8X98 - chains B and C of the 4 polymer chains in the assembly; structure by electron microscopy, 3.69 A resolution.

== Chain B ==
Protein: Capsid protein VP2
Organism: Coxsackievirus A16
UniProt: A0A2S1BJ89 (A0A2S1BJ89_9ENTO); residues 1-254 here correspond to UniProt positions 70-323 (UniProt number = residue number + 69)
Chain sequence (254 residues; row label = number of the first residue in the row):
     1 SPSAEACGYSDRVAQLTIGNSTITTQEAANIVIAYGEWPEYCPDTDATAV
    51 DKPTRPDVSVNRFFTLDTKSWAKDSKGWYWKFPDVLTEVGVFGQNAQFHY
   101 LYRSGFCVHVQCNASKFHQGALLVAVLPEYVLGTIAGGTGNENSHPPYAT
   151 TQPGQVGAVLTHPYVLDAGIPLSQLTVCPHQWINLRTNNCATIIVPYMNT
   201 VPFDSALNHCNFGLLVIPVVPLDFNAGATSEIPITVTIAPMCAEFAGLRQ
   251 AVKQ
Not modelled in the structure: 1-10, 135-148, 253-254

== Chain C ==
Protein: Capsid protein VP3
Organism: Coxsackievirus A16
UniProt: A0A2S1BJ89 (A0A2S1BJ89_9ENTO); residues 1-242 here correspond to UniProt positions 324-565 (UniProt number = residue number + 323)
Chain sequence (242 residues; numbered 1 to 242; the number before each row is that of its first residue):
     1 GIPTELKPGTNQFLTTDDGVSAPILPGFHPTPPIHIPGEVHNLLEICRVE
    51 TILEVNNLKTNETTPMQRLCFPVSVQSKTGELCAAFRADPGRDGPWQSTI
   101 LGQLCRYYTQWSGSLEVTFMFAGSFMATGKMLIAYTPPGGNVPADRITAM
   151 LGTHVIWDFGLQSSVTLVVPWISNTHYRAHARAGYFDYYTTGIITIWYQT
   201 NYVVPIGAPTTAYIVALAAAQDNFTMKLCKDTEDIEQTANIQ
Not modelled in the structure: 1, 17-20, 77-79, 139-141, 160-161, 233-242

== Interface between chain B and chain C ==
Residue-residue contacts (40):
  Y35(B) with G38(C)
  E37(B) with P37(C)
  K116(B) with F125(C), hydrogen bond (backbone-backbone); M126(C)
  F117(B) with S124(C); M126(C), hydrophobic; I206(C); G207(C); P209(C)
  H118(B) with S124(C)
  Q119(B) with A122(C); G123(C); S124(C); P209(C); T211(C), hydrogen bond (side chain-backbone)
  G120(B) with A122(C)
  P163(B) with M66(C), hydrophobic
  Y164(B) with P65(C), hydrophobic
  L172(B) with L69(C), hydrophobic
  S173(B) with T51(C); I52(C), hydrogen bond (backbone-backbone); S98(C), hydrogen bond (side chain-backbone)
  T176(B) with E50(C), hydrogen bond (side chain-backbone); T51(C); I52(C)
  N184(B) with F121(C), hydrogen bond (side chain-backbone); A122(C)
  R186(B) with F121(C); G123(C); S124(C), hydrogen bond (side chain-backbone); F125(C); A127(C), hydrogen bond (side chain-backbone); F159(C), hydrogen bond (side chain-backbone); S163(C)
  N199(B) with I36(C)
  T200(B) with I34(C)
  P202(B) with I34(C)
  V220(B) with A122(C), hydrophobic; Y213(C), hydrophobic; V215(C), hydrophobic
Also at the interface, not in a pair above, chain B (29 interface residues in all): A121, Q174, V177, W182, P196, Y197, V201, P218, V219, D223, N225
Also at the interface, not in a pair above, chain C (31 interface residues in all): V49, T99, I100, A208, A212

== In short ==
29 residues of chain B face 31 of chain C across their interface; the contacts include 9 hydrogen bonds. Among
the polar pairs are Q119(B)-T211(C), S173(B)-S98(C) and T176(B)-E50(C).
Here chain B is Capsid protein VP2 and chain C is Capsid protein VP3, both from Coxsackievirus A16. Entry 8X98
(Cryo-EM structure of coxsackievirus A16 mature virion in complex with Fab h1A6.2) was determined by electron
microscopy, deposited together with 8X95, 8X96, 8X97, 8X99, 8X9A, 8X9B, 8YTB and 8YTJ.
